Entry 6TEH (electron microscopy, 3.99 A resolution); this record covers chains C and D of the 4 polymer chains in the assembly.

# Chain C
Molecule: Putative gene transfer agent protein
Source organism: Rhodobacter capsulatus
UniProt: A0A9U0 (A0A9U0_RHOCA); residues 1-296 here = UniProt positions 1-296
Chain sequence (296 residues; each row starts with the number of its first residue):
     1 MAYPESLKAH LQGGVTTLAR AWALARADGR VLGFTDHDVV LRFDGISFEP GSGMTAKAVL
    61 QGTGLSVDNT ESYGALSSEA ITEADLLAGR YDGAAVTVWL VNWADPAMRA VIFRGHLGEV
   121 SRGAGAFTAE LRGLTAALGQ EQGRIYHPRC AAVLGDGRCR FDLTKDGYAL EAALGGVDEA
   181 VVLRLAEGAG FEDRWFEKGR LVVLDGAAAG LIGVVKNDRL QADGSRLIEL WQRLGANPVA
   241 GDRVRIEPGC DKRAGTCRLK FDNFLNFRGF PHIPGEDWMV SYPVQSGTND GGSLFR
Unresolved in the structure: 1-3, 296
Ligand contacts: 4Fe-4S cluster (SF4): Cys150, Ala152, Val153, Cys159, Cys250, Lys252, Cys257, Asn263, Asn266, Phe267

# Chain D
Molecule: Putative gene transfer agent protein
Source organism: Rhodobacter capsulatus
UniProt: A0A9S9 (A0A9S9_RHOCA); the construct has insertions or renumbered stretches relative to UniProt, so the offset changes along the chain: 1-95 = UniProt 1-95; 112-229 = UniProt 113-230; 231-1304 = UniProt 231-1304
Chain sequence (1304 residues; numbered 1 to 1304 plus 17 insertion-coded residues; 17 numbers in that range are skipped by the numbering (no residue carries them; nothing is unmodelled there); the number before each row is that of its first residue; a row labelled like 95A-95Q holds insertion residues (95A, then the next letters in order)):
     1 MATILLSAAG AAIGGGFGGT VLGLSGAVIG RAVGATLGRV IDQRLLGSGS QSVETGRVDR
    61 LRLSSASEGE AVGRLWGRMR VAGQVIWATR FFESA
95A-95Q SVEKSGKGVPRATVTSY
   112 SYSLSLALAL CEGEILRVGR VWADGSEIEV SGLNMRVYRG GEDQLPDPKI AAVEGAEAAP
   172 AYRGIAYVVL EDLQLAPFGN RVPQFTFEVV RAAQGALAEA EPDLTRGLRA VALIPGTG
   231 EYALATTPVY LATGSGVTAT QGVANQNAPG GQTDLVAALE RLDEELPNCG AVSLVVSWFG
   291 DDLRCGACDV KPKVASVAEE GANMPWRVAG LERAGAEEVP RLSGQSVYGG TPADAAVIEA
   351 IAALRAAGKA VTFYPFILMA QLAGNGLPDP WNPGSAQPAL PWRGRITLSV APGRAGSPDG
   411 TAAAEAQVAG FFGAASPGDS AIAGGEVVYS GPEEWSMRRF ILHYAHLCQL AGGVDAFCIG
   471 TEMVALTQIR GPSNSFPAVA AFRQLAGEVK AILGPGCKIG YAADWSEYWG YAPGNGERFF
   531 HLDPLWADEN IDFIGIDNYL PLSDWRDGAD HADAGWGSIH ALDYLRSNIE GGEYYDWFYA
   591 APEHRAAQIR TPITDGDHDE PWIWRAKDLR NWWLNDHHER VGGLRSEVAT AWVPQSKPIW
   651 FTEMGCAAID KGTNQPNKFL DPKSSESGLP HHSDGRRDEL IQMQYLRAMT GYWGEAARNP
   711 VSAVYGGPML DMSRAHVWAW DARPWPQFPL NTALWSDGEN YARGHWISGR AVAQPLASVV
   771 AEICGAAGIT EIDVSGLYGL VRGYTMTGDQ TGRAGLQALM LAYGFEALER DGQLVFRMRD
   831 GRVAADLAAA DLALGEGEAV VETVRAAEAE IAGRVRLAYV EAEGDFEVKA VEAVFPDAAA
   891 GAAAGSELSL ALTRAQAQGI VGRWLAEARV ARDTARFALP PSRGHLGTGD VVRLDLPEGK
   951 RRYRIDRVEQ AGLIQVEAVR VEPGIYAPAD EVEDPASLRP FAAPVPVTAV FLDLPLMKGD
  1011 EDPVAPHLAV TATPWPGTVA VWSSDEDAGY ALNASLGTRA VIGQTLTPLF RARPGVWDRG
  1071 AALRVRLASG ALDSATAAKV LNGANAMAIG DGSSENWEVF QFAEAALVEG KIWDISLRLR
  1131 GQLGTDALMP EVWPEGSVVV ALNGAPEQIL LPSAARGLAR HYRIGAAVRS YDDPSFVHRI
  1191 EAFAGAGLRP FSPCHLRAEP GASGWAFRWV RRTRIDGDSW QGYEVPLGET AELYLVRVLE
  1251 GTAVKREVTV GEASWSYPAA LQAADGIAGA FTLEVAQVSD VYGPGLAARI TVGA
Unresolved in the structure: 1, 25-37, 95A-95Q, 231-744, 985-1304

# Interface between chain C and chain D
Contacting residue pairs - 129 pairs, chain C then chain D:
  Pro4(C) with Gly934(D); His935(D)
  Lys8(C) with His935(D)
  Leu11(C) with Pro931(D); Ser932(D)
  Gln12(C) with Ser932(D)
  Arg20(C) with Ala961(D); Gly962(D)
  Ala58(C) with Ala961(D), hydrophobic
  Val59(C) with Val958(D); Glu959(D); Gln960(D), hydrogen bond (backbone-backbone)
  Leu60(C) with Val958(D)
  Gln61(C) with Glu819(D); Thr938(D); Arg957(D); Val958(D), hydrogen bond (backbone-backbone)
  Gly62(C) with Thr938(D)
  Thr63(C) with Glu816(D); Ala817(D); Thr938(D); Gly939(D); Ile955(D); Asp956(D), hydrogen bond
  Gly64(C) with Ser50(D)
  Leu65(C) with Arg803(D)
  Ser66(C) with Leu24(D); Ser50(D), hydrogen bond; Arg803(D)
  Asp68(C) with Glu819(D)
  Asn69(C) with Gly23(D)
  Val111(C) with Asp821(D)
  Ile112(C) with Arg820(D); Gln960(D)
  Phe113(C) with Glu819(D)
  Arg114(C) with Glu781(D), salt bridge; Gly822(D)
  Glu119(C) with Leu22(D)
  Glu130(C) with Leu22(D); Gly23(D)
  Arg132(C) with Leu22(D)
  Leu134(C) with Ile779(D); Glu781(D); Glu819(D); Asp821(D); Gly822(D); Gln823(D); Leu824(D), hydrophobic
  Thr135(C) with Leu824(D)
  Ala137(C) with Ala777(D)
  Leu138(C) with Cys774(D), hydrophobic; Ala777(D), hydrophobic; Ile779(D), hydrophobic; Arg803(D); Leu806(D), hydrophobic
  Gly139(C) with Thr801(D), hydrogen bond (backbone-backbone); Arg803(D)
  Gln140(C) with Thr801(D), hydrogen bond (backbone-backbone); Gly802(D)
  Glu141(C) with Asp799(D)
  Gln142(C) with Asp799(D)
  Gly143(C) with Asp799(D)
  Arg144(C) with Ala71(D); Val72(D), hydrogen bond (backbone-backbone)
  Ile145(C) with Glu68(D); Gly69(D); Glu70(D)
  Tyr146(C) with Glu70(D); Ala71(D); Val72(D); Gln84(D); Ala120(D); Ile176(D)
  Pro148(C) with Glu68(D)
  Gly157(C) with Glu153(D)
  Arg158(C) with Glu153(D)
  Arg160(C) with Glu153(D), salt bridge
  Arg258(C) with Glu168(D), hydrogen bond (side chain-backbone)
  Phe264(C) with Ala170(D)
  Leu265(C) with Gln155(D), hydrogen bond (backbone-side chain); Ala172(D)
  Asn266(C) with Gln155(D)
  Phe267(C) with Pro171(D)
  Gly269(C) with Tyr173(D)
  Phe270(C) with Tyr173(D), hydrophobic; Ile176(D), hydrophobic
  Pro271(C) with Pro171(D), hydrophobic; Tyr173(D)
  His272(C) with Trp87(D); Glu165(D), salt bridge; Ala169(D)
  Ile273(C) with Ser67(D); Glu68(D); Gln84(D); Val85(D); Ile86(D), hydrophobic; Trp87(D)
  Pro274(C) with Val85(D), hydrophobic; Ile86(D); Trp87(D); Ala88(D)
  Gly275(C) with Ala66(D), hydrogen bond (backbone-backbone)
  Glu276(C) with Ser67(D)
  Trp278(C) with Val85(D), hydrophobic; Ala88(D), hydrophobic; Leu117(D), hydrophobic; Val193(D), hydrophobic
  Met279(C) with Ser64(D); Gln195(D)
  Pro283(C) with Phe91(D), hydrophobic; Tyr113(D), hydrogen bond (backbone-side chain); Asn191(D)
  Gln285(C) with Glu93(D); Tyr113(D)
  Thr288(C) with Arg90(D), hydrogen bond
  Asn289(C) with Phe91(D); Phe92(D); Glu93(D), hydrogen bond (backbone-backbone)
  Asp290(C) with Arg90(D); Phe91(D); Phe92(D)
  Gly291(C) with Phe92(D)
  Gly292(C) with Thr89(D); Arg90(D); Val164(D)
  Ser293(C) with Glu165(D), hydrogen bond
  Leu294(C) with Ala88(D); Thr89(D); Arg90(D)
Interface residues without a listed pair, chain C (67 interface residues in all): Glu5, Val67, Ser281, Val284
Interface residues without a listed pair, chain D (83 interface residues in all): Leu46, Gly49, Gly73, Arg74, Leu115, Leu121, Arg174, Arg192, Gly798, Gln807, Met810, Leu818, Arg954

# Summary
67 residues of chain C and 83 residues of chain D are in contact; the contacts include 14 hydrogen bonds and 3
salt bridges. Polar pairs include Arg114(C)-Glu781(D), Arg160(C)-Glu153(D) and His272(C)-Glu165(D). Bound to
chain C: 4Fe-4S cluster.
Here chain C is Putative gene transfer agent protein and chain D is Putative gene transfer agent protein, both
from Rhodobacter capsulatus. Entry 6TEH (Baseplate of native GTA particle computed with C3 symmetry) was
determined by electron microscopy together with 6TB9, 6TBA, 6TE8, 6TE9, 6TEB, 6TO8 and 3 further entries from
the same study.
